3SR6 - chains A and B of the 6 polymer chains in the assembly; structure by X-ray diffraction, 2.10 A resolution.

Chain A:
Name: Xanthine dehydrogenase/oxidase
Organism: Bos taurus
Notes: EC 1.17.1.4, 1.17.3.2; fragment: Iron-Sulfur Binding Domain
UniProtKB: P80457 (XDH_BOVIN); numbering as in UniProt (aligned over 2-165)
Amino-acid sequence (164 residues; numbered 2 to 165; the number before each row is that of its first residue):
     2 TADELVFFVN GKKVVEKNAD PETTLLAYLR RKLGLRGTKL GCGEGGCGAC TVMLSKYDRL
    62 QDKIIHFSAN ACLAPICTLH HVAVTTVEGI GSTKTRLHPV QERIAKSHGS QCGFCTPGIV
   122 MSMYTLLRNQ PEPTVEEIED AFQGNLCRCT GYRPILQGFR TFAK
Ion coordination: 2Fe-2S cluster Fe site 1: Cys43, Cys48, Cys51, Cys73; 2Fe-2S cluster Fe site 2: Cys113, Cys116, Cys148, Cys150
Residues lining bound ligands:
  - FAD (flavin-adenine dinucleotide): Glu45, Gly46, Gly47, Leu74
  - 2Fe-2S cluster (FES), molecule 1: Lys40, Leu41, Gly42, Cys43, Gly44, Gly46, Gly47, Cys48, Gly49, Ala50, Cys51, Asn71, Cys73
  - 2Fe-2S cluster (FES), molecule 2: Ser111, Gln112, Cys113, Gly114, Phe115, Cys116, Cys148, Arg149, Cys150, Thr151
  - MTE (phosphonic acidmono-(2-amino-5,6-dimercapto-4-oxo-3,7,8a,9,10,10a-hexahydro-4H-8-oxa-1,3,9,10-tetraaza-anthracen-7-ylmethyl)ester): Gln112, Cys113, Cys150
Curated features (UniProtKB/Swiss-Prot):
  - binding site ([2Fe-2S] cluster): Cys43, Cys48, Cys51, Cys73, Cys113, Cys116, Cys148, Cys150

Chain B:
Name: Xanthine dehydrogenase/oxidase
Organism: Bos taurus
Notes: EC 1.17.1.4, 1.17.3.2; fragment: Flavin Binding Domain
UniProtKB: P80457 (XDH_BOVIN); residue numbers follow UniProt; this construct covers 224-528
Amino-acid sequence (305 residues; row label = number of the first residue in the row):
   224 PKQLRFEGER VTWIQASTLK ELLDLKAQHP EAKLVVGNTE IGIEMKFKNQ LFPMIICPAW
   284 IPELNAVEHG PEGISFGAAC ALSSVEKTLL EAVAKLPTQK TEVFRGVLEQ LRWFAGKQVK
   344 SVASLGGNII TASPISDLNP VFMASGTKLT IVSRGTRRTV PMDHTFFPSY RKTLLGPEEI
   404 LLSIEIPYSR EDEFFSAFKQ ASRREDDIAK VTCGMRVLFQ PGSMQVKELA LCYGGMADRT
   464 ISALKTTQKQ LSKFWNEKLL QDVCAGLAEE LSLSPDAPGG MIEFRRTLTL SFFFKFYLTV
   524 LKKLG
Residues lining bound ligands: FAD (flavin-adenine dinucleotide): Lys256, Leu257, Val258, Val259, Gly260, Asn261, Thr262, Glu263, Ile264, Ala301, Leu305, Phe337, Ala338, Val342, Val345, Ala346, Ser347, Gly349, Gly350, Asn351, Ile353, Thr354, Ile358, Ser359, Asp360, Leu361, Leu398, Ile403, Leu404, Arg426
Curated features (UniProtKB/Swiss-Prot):
  - binding site (FAD): Leu257 to Ile264, Phe337, Ser347 to Asn351, Asp360, Leu404, Lys422
  - mutagenesis: Arg335 (R335A: Promotes conversion to the oxidase form that utilizes molecular oxygen as electron acceptor. Interferes with normal conversion to the dehydrogenase form by reducing agents), Trp336 (W336A: Promotes conversion to the oxidase form that utilizes molecular oxygen as electron acceptor. Interferes with normal conversion to the dehydrogenase form by reducing agents), Arg427 (R427Q: Promotes conversion to the oxidase form that utilizes molecular oxygen as electron acceptor. Interferes with normal conversion to the dehydrogenase form by reducing agents)

Chain A / chain B interface:
Contacting residue pairs (52):
  Thr2(A) with Glu230(B)
  Ala3(A) with Arg228(B); Glu230(B)
  Asp4(A) with Lys225(B), salt bridge; Leu227(B); Arg228(B), hydrogen bond (backbone-backbone); Phe229(B)
  Leu6(A) with Phe229(B), hydrophobic
  Ala20(A) with Phe229(B); Glu230(B)
  Asp21(A) with Gly231(B); Glu232(B), hydrogen bond (side chain-backbone)
  Pro22(A) with Phe229(B); Glu230(B); Gly231(B); Val234(B); Trp236(B), hydrophobic
  Glu23(A) with Arg233(B), salt bridge; Val234(B)
  Gly44(A) with Phe270(B)
  Glu45(A) with Ile266(B); Phe270(B)
  Gly46(A) with Val342(B)
  Thr52(A) with Gln341(B), hydrogen bond
  Leu61(A) with Asn288(B)
  Phe68(A) with Ser344(B); Val345(B), hydrophobic
  Ser69(A) with Lys340(B); Gln341(B); Ser344(B)
  Ala70(A) with Gln341(B)
  Asn71(A) with Gln341(B); Val342(B)
  Leu74(A) with Asn261(B), hydrogen bond (backbone-side chain)
  Pro76(A) with Trp236(B), hydrophobic; Asn261(B)
  Cys78(A) with Phe229(B), hydrophobic; Trp236(B), hydrogen bond (backbone-side chain); Gln238(B)
  Thr79(A) with Trp236(B)
  His81(A) with Leu227(B); Trp283(B)
  Ser123(A) with Gln341(B), hydrogen bond
  Asp141(A) with Lys340(B)
  Gln144(A) with Arg335(B); Trp336(B); Phe337(B), hydrogen bond (side chain-backbone); Ala338(B), hydrogen bond (side chain-backbone); Gly339(B)
  Gly145(A) with Gly339(B); Gln341(B)
  Asn146(A) with Gln341(B)
Other interface residues (no listed pair), chain A (32 interface residues in all): Glu5, Cys43, Gly49, Gln62, Ala142
Other interface residues (no listed pair), chain B (35 interface residues in all): Gln226, Thr235, Val259, Gly260, Thr262, Gly265, Lys269, Cys280, Lys310

In short:
32 residues of chain A and 35 residues of chain B are in contact, with 8 hydrogen bonds and 2 salt bridges.
Polar pairs include Asp4(A)-Lys225(B), Glu23(A)-Arg233(B) and Asp21(A)-Glu232(B). Flavin-adenine dinucleotide
is bound between chain A and chain B.
Chain A is Xanthine dehydrogenase/oxidase and chain B is Xanthine dehydrogenase/oxidase, both from Bos taurus;
the structure, Crystal Structure of Reduced Bovine Xanthine Oxidase in Complex with Arsenite, was determined
by X-ray diffraction together with 3NVV from the same study.
